Entry 7R5J (electron microscopy, 50.00 A resolution (very low resolution: no residue pairs are listed; an interface is given only as per-side residue counts)); this record covers chains H1 and J1 of the 101 polymer chains in the assembly.

# Chain H1
Name: Nucleoporin p54
Organism: Homo sapiens
Reference sequence: Q7Z3B4 (NUP54_HUMAN); residues 1-507 here = UniProt positions 1-507
Sequence (507 residues; numbered 1 to 507; the number before each row is that of its first residue):
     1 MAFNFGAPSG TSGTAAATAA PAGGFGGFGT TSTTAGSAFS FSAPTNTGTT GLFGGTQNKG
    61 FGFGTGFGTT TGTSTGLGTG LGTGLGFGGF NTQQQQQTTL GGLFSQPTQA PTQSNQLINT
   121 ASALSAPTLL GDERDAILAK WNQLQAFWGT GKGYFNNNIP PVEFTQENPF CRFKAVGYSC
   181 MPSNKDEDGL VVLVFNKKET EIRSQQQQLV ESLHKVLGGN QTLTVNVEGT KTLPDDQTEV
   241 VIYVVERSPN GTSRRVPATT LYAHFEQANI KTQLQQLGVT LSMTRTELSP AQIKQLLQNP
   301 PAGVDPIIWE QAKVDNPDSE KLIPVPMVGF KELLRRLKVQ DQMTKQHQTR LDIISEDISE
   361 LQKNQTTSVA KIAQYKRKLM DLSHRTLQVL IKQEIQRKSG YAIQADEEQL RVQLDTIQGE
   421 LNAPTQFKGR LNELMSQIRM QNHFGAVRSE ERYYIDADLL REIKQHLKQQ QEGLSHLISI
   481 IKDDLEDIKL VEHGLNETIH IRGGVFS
Not modelled in the structure: 1-110, 494-507
Swiss-Prot annotation at these positions:
  - natural variant: Ile358 (I358S: In DYT37; uncertain significance), Lys376 (K376E: In DYT37; uncertain significance), Gln471 (deletion: In DYT37; uncertain significance), Glu472 (E472K: In DYT37; uncertain significance), Leu474 (L474F: In DYT37; uncertain significance)

# Chain J1
Name: Nuclear pore glycoprotein p62
Organism: Homo sapiens
Reference sequence: P37198 (NUP62_HUMAN); numbering as in UniProt (aligned over 1-522)
Sequence (522 residues; numbered 1 to 522; the number before each row is that of its first residue):
     1 MSGFNFGGTG APTGGFTFGT AKTATTTPAT GFSFSTSGTG GFNFGAPFQP ATSTPSTGLF
    61 SLATQTPATQ TTGFTFGTAT LASGGTGFSL GIGASKLNLS NTAATPAMAN PSGFGLGSSN
   121 LTNAISSTVT SSQGTAPTGF VFGPSTTSVA PATTSGGFSF TGGSTAQPSG FNIGSAGNSA
   181 QPTAPATLPF TPATPAATTA GATQPAAPTP TATITSTGPS LFASIATAPT SSATTGLSLC
   241 TPVTTAGAPT AGTQGFSLKA PGAASGTSTT TSTAATATAT TTSSSSTTGF ALNLKPLAPA
   301 GIPSNTAAAV TAPPGPGAAA GAAASSAMTY AQLESLINKW SLELEDQERH FLQQATQVNA
   361 WDRTLIENGE KITSLHREVE KVKLDQKRLD QELDFILSQQ KELEDLLSPL EELVKEQSGT
   421 IYLQHADEER EKTYKLAENI DAQLKRMAQD LKDIIEHLNT SGAPADTSDP LQQICKILNA
   481 HMDSLQWIDQ NSALLQRKVE EVTKVCEGRR KEQERSFRIT FD
Not modelled in the structure: 1-331, 503-522
Swiss-Prot annotation at these positions:
  - modified residue: Ser2 (N-acetylserine), Ser408 (Phosphoserine), Ser418 (Phosphoserine)
  - glycosylation: Thr373 (O-linked (GlcNAc) threonine), Ser468 (O-linked (GlcNAc) serine)
  - natural variant: Gln391 (Q391P: In SNDI)

# Chain H1 / chain J1 interface
At this resolution (50 A) residue pairs are not listed: 93 residues of chain H1 and 87 of chain J1 lie at the interface.

# In short
93 residues of chain H1 face 87 of chain J1 across their interface.
Chain H1 is Nucleoporin p54 and chain J1 is Nuclear pore glycoprotein p62, both from Homo sapiens; the
structure, Human nuclear pore complex (dilated), was determined by electron microscopy (same publication as
7R5K and 7R1Y).
